Entry 7H2S (X-ray diffraction, 1.57 A resolution); this record covers chains A and B.

== Chain A ==
Protein: Serine protease subunit NS2B
Organism: Zika virus
UniProt: Q32ZE1 (POLG_ZIKV); residues 46-89 here correspond to UniProt positions 1414-1457 (UniProt number = residue number + 1368)
Sequence (46 residues; numbered 44 to 89; the number before each row is that of its first residue):
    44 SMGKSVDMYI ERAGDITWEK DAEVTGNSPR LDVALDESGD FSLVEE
Not modelled in the structure: 44-49, 89
Sequence notes: expression tag (44-45)

== Chain B ==
Protein: Serine protease NS3
Organism: Zika virus
Notes: EC 3.4.21.91, 3.6.1.15, 3.6.4.13
UniProt: Q32ZE1 (POLG_ZIKV); residues 11-177 here correspond to UniProt positions 1509-1675 (UniProt number = residue number + 1498)
Sequence (168 residues; row label = number of the first residue in the row):
    10 MKEVKKGETT DGVYRVMTRR LLGSTQVGVG VMQEGVFHTM WHVTKGAALR SGEGRLDPYW
    70 GDVKQDLVSY CGPWKLDAAW DGLSEVQLLA VPPGERAKNI QTLPGIFKTK DGDIGAVALD
   130 YPAGTSGSPI LDKCGRVIGL YGNGVVIKNG SYVSAITQGK REEETPVE
Not modelled in the structure: 10-15, 172-177
Sequence notes: initiating methionine (10); conflict Lys107 (Arg1605 in Q32ZE1)
UniProt features mapped onto this chain:
  - active site (Charge relay system): His51, Asp75, Ser135

== Interface between chain A and chain B ==
Contacting residue pairs (97):
  Asp50(A) - Arg28(B)
  Asp50(A) - Ala57(B)
  Met51(A) - Met26(B)
  Met51(A) - Val36(B)  hydrophobic
  Met51(A) - Val52(B)
  Met51(A) - Thr53(B)
  Met51(A) - Leu58(B)
  Met51(A) - Arg59(B)  hydrogen bond (backbone-backbone)
  Tyr52(A) - Arg24(B)
  Tyr52(A) - Val25(B)
  Tyr52(A) - Met26(B)  hydrogen bond (backbone-backbone)
  Tyr52(A) - Arg28(B)  hydrogen bond
  Tyr52(A) - Ser33(B)  hydrogen bond
  Tyr52(A) - Arg59(B)
  Ile53(A) - Tyr23(B)  hydrophobic
  Ile53(A) - Arg24(B)
  Ile53(A) - Met41(B)  hydrophobic
  Ile53(A) - Phe46(B)  hydrophobic
  Ile53(A) - Leu58(B)  hydrophobic
  Ile53(A) - Arg59(B)  hydrogen bond (backbone-backbone)
  Ile53(A) - Ser60(B)
  Ile53(A) - Leu65(B)  hydrophobic
  Glu54(A) - Tyr23(B)
  Glu54(A) - Arg24(B)  hydrogen bond (backbone-backbone)
  Arg55(A) - Glu17(B)
  Arg55(A) - Thr19(B)
  Arg55(A) - Asp20(B)  hydrogen bond (side chain-backbone)
  Arg55(A) - Gly21(B)
  Arg55(A) - Val22(B)
  Arg55(A) - Tyr23(B)
  Ala56(A) - Val22(B)  hydrogen bond (backbone-backbone)
  Ala56(A) - Val100(B)  hydrophobic
  Ala56(A) - Ala106(B)
  Gly57(A) - Gly21(B)
  Gly57(A) - Val22(B)  hydrogen bond (backbone-backbone)
  Asp58(A) - Leu98(B)
  Ile59(A) - Gly21(B)
  Ile59(A) - Val22(B)
  Ile59(A) - Val40(B)  hydrophobic
  Ile59(A) - Leu98(B)  hydrophobic
  Ile59(A) - Leu140(B)  hydrophobic
  Ile59(A) - Gly144(B)
  Ile59(A) - Val146(B)  hydrophobic
  Thr60(A) - Asn108(B)  hydrogen bond (backbone-side chain)
  Thr60(A) - Leu140(B)
  Trp61(A) - Glu94(B)
  Trp61(A) - Val95(B)
  Trp61(A) - Gln96(B)
  Trp61(A) - Gln110(B)
  Trp61(A) - Leu140(B)
  Trp61(A) - Asp141(B)
  Trp61(A) - Lys142(B)
  Glu62(A) - Gln96(B)  hydrogen bond (backbone-side chain)
  Glu62(A) - Asn108(B)
  Ala65(A) - Gln96(B)
  Ala65(A) - Asn108(B)
  Glu66(A) - Asn108(B)
  Glu66(A) - Ile109(B)
  Glu66(A) - Gln110(B)  hydrogen bond (backbone-backbone)
  Val67(A) - Gln110(B)
  Thr68(A) - Ile109(B)
  Thr68(A) - Gln110(B)  hydrogen bond (backbone-backbone)
  Thr68(A) - Thr111(B)  hydrogen bond (backbone-side chain)
  Thr68(A) - Leu128(B)
  Gly69(A) - Thr111(B)
  Gly69(A) - Ala127(B)
  Asn70(A) - Leu112(B)
  Asn70(A) - Ala127(B)
  Ser71(A) - Leu112(B)  hydrogen bond (side chain-backbone)
  Ser71(A) - Pro113(B)
  Ser71(A) - Gly114(B)
  Pro72(A) - Gly114(B)
  Pro72(A) - Ile115(B)  hydrogen bond (backbone-backbone)
  Pro72(A) - Ala127(B)
  Arg73(A) - Ile115(B)
  Arg73(A) - Lys117(B)
  Leu74(A) - Ile115(B)  hydrogen bond (backbone-backbone)
  Leu74(A) - Phe116(B)
  Leu74(A) - Lys117(B)  hydrogen bond (backbone-backbone)
  Asp75(A) - Lys117(B)
  Val76(A) - Phe116(B)  hydrophobic
  Val76(A) - Lys117(B)  hydrogen bond (backbone-backbone)
  Val76(A) - Thr118(B)
  Leu78(A) - Lys73(B)
  Asp79(A) - Lys73(B)
  Ser81(A) - Val72(B)
  Gly82(A) - Val72(B)
  Gly82(A) - Lys73(B)
  Gly82(A) - Asn152(B)  hydrogen bond (backbone-side chain)
  Phe84(A) - Asn152(B)
  Phe84(A) - Gly153(B)
  Phe84(A) - Val154(B)
  Phe84(A) - Ala164(B)  hydrophobic
  Ser85(A) - Val154(B)
  Leu86(A) - Val154(B)
  Leu86(A) - Val155(B)
  Leu86(A) - Ile156(B)  hydrophobic
Other interface residues (no listed pair), chain A (33 interface residues in all): Glu80
Other interface residues (no listed pair), chain B (57 interface residues in all): Thr27, Ile123, Val162

== Summary ==
The interface between chain A and chain B involves 33 residues on one side and 57 on the other, with 20
hydrogen bonds. Among the polar pairs are Tyr52(A)-Arg28(B), Tyr52(A)-Ser33(B) and Arg55(A)-Asp20(B). From
UniProt: 3 active-site residues on chain B.
Here chain A is Serine protease subunit NS2B and chain B is Serine protease NS3, both from Zika virus. Entry
7H2S (PanDDA analysis group deposition -- Crystal Structure of ZIKV NS2B-NS3 protease in complex with
Z396117078) was determined by X-ray diffraction.
